8RTL - chains B and E of the 8 polymer chains in the assembly; structure by X-ray diffraction, 1.89 A resolution.

== Chain B ==
Protein: Arsenite oxidase subunit AioB
From: Alcaligenes faecalis
Notes: EC 1.20.9.1; engineered mutation(s): C65F-C80G
UniProtKB: Q7SIF3 (AIOB_ALCFA); residues 1-133 here correspond to UniProt positions 43-175 (UniProt number = residue number + 42)
Chain sequence (134 residues; each row starts with the number of its first residue; numbering starts at 0):
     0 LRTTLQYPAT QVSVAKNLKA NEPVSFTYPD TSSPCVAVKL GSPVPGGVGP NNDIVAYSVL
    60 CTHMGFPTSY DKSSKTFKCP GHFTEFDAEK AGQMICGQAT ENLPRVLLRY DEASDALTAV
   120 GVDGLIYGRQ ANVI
Differences from the reference sequence: expression tag (0); conflict Phe-65 (Cys107 in Q7SIF3), Gly-80 (Cys122 in Q7SIF3)
UniProt features mapped onto this chain:
  - binding site ([2Fe-2S] cluster): Cys-60, His-62, Cys-78, His-81

== Chain E ==
Protein: Arsenite oxidase subunit AioA
From: Alcaligenes faecalis
Notes: EC 1.20.9.1
UniProtKB: Q7SIF4 (AIOA_ALCFA); residues 4-825 here correspond to UniProt positions 5-826 (UniProt number = residue number + 1)
Chain sequence (824 residues; each row starts with the number of its first residue):
     2 AANDRITLPP ANAQRTNMTC HFCIVGCGYH VYKWPELQEG GRAPEQNALG LDFRKQLPPL
    62 AVTLTPAMTN VVTEHNGRRY NIMVVPDKAC VVNSGLSSTR GGKMASYMYT PTGDGKQRLK
   122 APRLYAADQW VDTTWDHAMA LYAGLIKKTL DKDGPQGVFF SCFDHGGAGG GFENTWGTGK
   182 LMFSAIQTPM VRIHNRPAYN SECHATREMG IGELNNAYED AQLADVIWSI GNNPYESQTN
   242 YFLNHWLPNL QGATTSKKKE RFPNENFPQA RIIFVDPRET PSVAIARHVA GNDRVLHLAI
   302 EPGTDTALFN GLFTYVVEQG WIDKPFIEAH TKGFDDAVKT NRLSLDECSN ITGVPVDMLK
   362 RAAEWSYKPK ASGQAPRTMH AYEKGIIWGN DNYVIQSALL DLVIATHNVG RRGTGCVRMG
   422 GHQEGYTRPP YPGDKKIYID QELIKGKGRI MTWWGCNNFQ TSNNAQALRE AILQRSAIVK
   482 QAMQKARGAT TEEMVDVIYE ATQNGGLFVT SINLYPTKLA EAAHLMLPAA HPGEMNLTSM
   542 NGERRIRLSE KFMDPPGTAM ADCLIAARIA NALRDMYQKD GKAEMAAQFE GFDWKTEEDA
   602 FNDGFRRAGQ PGAPAIDSQG GSTGHLVTYD RLRKSGNNGV QLPVVSWDES KGLVGTEMLY
   662 TEGKFDTDDG KAHFKPAPWN GLPATVQQQK DKYRFWLNNG RNNEVWQTAY HDQYNSLMQE
   722 RYPMAYIEMN PDDCKQLDVT GGDIVEVYND FGSTFAMVYP VAEIKRGQTF MLFGYVNGIQ
   782 GDVTTDWTDR NIIPYYKGTW GDIRKVGSME EFKRTVSFKS RRFA
Differences from the reference sequence: expression tag (2-3)
UniProt features mapped onto this chain:
  - binding site ([3Fe-4S] cluster): Cys-21, Cys-24, Cys-28
  - binding site (substrate): His-195, Glu-203, Arg-419, His-423
  - site: Ser-99 (Involved in charge transfer)

== Interface between chain B and chain E ==
Contacting residue pairs (27):
  Gln-10(B) with Val-655(E); Gly-656(E)
  Val-11(B) with Lys-652(E); Val-655(E)
  Ser-12(B) with Lys-652(E), hydrogen bond (side chain-backbone); Val-655(E)
  Lys-15(B) with Ala-90(E)
  Asn-16(B) with Ser-651(E); Lys-652(E), hydrogen bond (side chain-backbone); Gly-653(E); Leu-654(E), hydrogen bond (side chain-backbone)
  Lys-18(B) with Lys-635(E); Glu-650(E), hydrogen bond (side chain-backbone)
  Pro-22(B) with Ser-651(E)
  Val-23(B) with Ser-651(E); Lys-652(E)
  Ser-24(B) with Lys-652(E), hydrogen bond (backbone-side chain)
  Arg-108(B) with Glu-261(E); Arg-262(E)
  Asp-110(B) with Glu-220(E); Arg-262(E), salt bridge
  Ala-112(B) with Val-92(E); Gln-223(E); Lys-258(E)
  Ser-113(B) with Val-92(E); Glu-220(E)
  Ala-115(B) with Glu-658(E)
Interface residues without a listed pair, chain B (18 interface residues in all): Leu-17, Phe-25, Glu-111, Asp-114
Interface residues without a listed pair, chain E (17 interface residues in all): Ser-636

== Overview ==
The interface between chain B and chain E involves 18 residues on one side and 17 on the other, with 5
hydrogen bonds and 1 salt bridge. Polar pairs include Asp-110(B)/Arg-262(E), Ser-12(B)/Lys-652(E) and
Asn-16(B)/Lys-652(E).
Chain B is Arsenite oxidase subunit AioB and chain E is Arsenite oxidase subunit AioA, both from Alcaligenes
faecalis; the structure, Af Aio C65F-C80G, was determined by X-ray diffraction.
